Entry 1SN8 (X-ray diffraction, 2.00 A resolution); this record covers chains A and B.

== Chain A (and B) ==
Name: Ribonuclease E
Organism: Escherichia coli
Notes: EC 3.1.4.-; fragment: S1 domain (residues 35-125); chain B of this document is another copy of the same molecule, construct and numbering; everything in this record applies to it too
UniProtKB: P21513 (RNE_ECOLI); residue numbers follow UniProt; this construct covers 35-125
Amino-acid sequence (96 residues; row label = number of the first residue in the row):
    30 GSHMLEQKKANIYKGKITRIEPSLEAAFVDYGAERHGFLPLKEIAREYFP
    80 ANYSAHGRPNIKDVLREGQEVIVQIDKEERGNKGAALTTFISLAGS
Unresolved in the structure: 30-38 (chain B: 30-38, 81-87)
Differences from the reference sequence: cloning artifact (30-34)
Ion coordination: lead (II) ion site 1 near E72 (its only coordinating residue here); lead (II) ion site 2 near H85 (its only coordinating residue here)
Curated features (UniProtKB/Swiss-Prot):
  - mutagenesis: F57 (F57A: Reduces RNA cleavage by over 98%), G66 (G66S: Disrupts folding of the S1 motif), F67 (F67A: Reduces RNA cleavage by over 98%), K112 (K112A: Reduces RNA cleavage by 98%)
What the authors report for this chain:
  - self-association interface (contacts with another copy of this molecule); pairs are residue here / residue on that copy: E76-E76 (water-mediated contact), E99-A123 (hydrogen bond), I41, K43, E76, Y77, E99, I101, I120, L122
  - conformationally variable residues (order/disorder transition): N81 to R87
  - mutagenesis - G66S: decreased stability
  - contacts within the chain: Y60-G66, G66-A114, G66-L116, V58-L68 (hydrophobic contact), L68-I73 (hydrophobic contact), L68-V100 (hydrophobic contact), L68-T118 (hydrophobic contact)

== Chain A / chain B interface ==
Contacting residue pairs (25):
  I41(A) - I41(B)
  I41(A) - K43(B)
  I41(A) - I101(B)  hydrophobic
  Y42(A) - I41(B)
  K43(A) - I41(B)
  K43(A) - S121(B)  hydrogen bond (side chain-backbone)
  K43(A) - L122(B)
  R95(A) - G124(B)  hydrogen bond (side chain-backbone)
  G97(A) - A123(B)
  Q98(A) - A123(B)
  Q98(A) - S125(B)
  E99(A) - S121(B)
  E99(A) - L122(B)
  E99(A) - A123(B)  hydrogen bond (side chain-backbone)
  E99(A) - S125(B)
  I101(A) - I41(B)  hydrophobic
  I120(A) - I101(B)  hydrophobic
  S121(A) - K43(B)  hydrogen bond (backbone-side chain)
  L122(A) - K43(B)
  L122(A) - E99(B)
  L122(A) - I101(B)  hydrophobic
  A123(A) - G97(B)
  A123(A) - Q98(B)
  A123(A) - E99(B)  hydrogen bond (backbone-side chain)
  G124(A) - R95(B)  hydrogen bond (backbone-side chain)
Interface residues without a listed pair, chain A (17 interface residues in all): K45, Y77, V100, Q103
Interface residues without a listed pair, chain B (18 interface residues in all): N40, Y42, Y77, V100, Q103, I120

== Overview ==
17 residues of chain A face 18 of chain B across their interface; the contacts include 6 hydrogen bonds. Among
the polar pairs are K43(A)-S121(B), R95(A)-G124(B) and E99(A)-A123(B). From UniProt: 4 mutagenesis sites on
chain A. From the paper: G66S of chain A reduces stability; conformational variability at N81(A).
Chain A and chain B are both Ribonuclease E (Escherichia coli); the structure, Crystal structure of the S1
domain of RNase E from E. coli (Pb derivative), was determined by X-ray diffraction.
